Entry 3L82 (X-ray diffraction, 2.40 A resolution); this record covers chains A and B.

Chain A:
Molecule: Telomeric repeat-binding factor 1
Organism: Homo sapiens
Notes: fragment: Dimerization domain residues 58-268
UniProt: P54274 (TERF1_HUMAN); numbering as in UniProt (aligned over 58-268)
Amino-acid sequence (215 residues; each row starts with the number of its first residue):
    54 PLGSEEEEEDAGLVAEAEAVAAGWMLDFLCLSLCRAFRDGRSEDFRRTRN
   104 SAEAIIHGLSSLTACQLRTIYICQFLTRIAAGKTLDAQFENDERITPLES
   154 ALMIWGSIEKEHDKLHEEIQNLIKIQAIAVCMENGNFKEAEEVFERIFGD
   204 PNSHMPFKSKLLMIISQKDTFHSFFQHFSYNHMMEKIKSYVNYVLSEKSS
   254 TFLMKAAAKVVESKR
Disordered / not traced: 54-63, 267-268
Sequence notes: expression tag (54-57)
Modified positions: Mse78, Mse156, Mse185, Mse208, Mse216, Mse236, Mse237, Mse257 (selenomethionine; parent Met)
UniProt features mapped onto this chain:
  - modified residue: S219 (Phosphoserine)
  - cross-link: K213 (Glycyl lysine isopeptide (Lys-Gly) (interchain with G-Cter in SUMO2))
  - mutagenesis: A74 (A74D: Abolishes dimerization and telomere binding; when associated with P-75), A75 (A75P: Abolishes dimerization and telomere binding; when associated with D-74), W77 (W77P: Abolishes telomere binding), F81 (F81P: Abolishes telomere binding), F90 (F90P: Diminishes telomere binding), L115 (L115R: Loss of interaction with FBXO4), L120 (L120R: Loss of interaction with FBXO4), S219 (S219A: Loss of phosphorylation; induction of mitotic entry and apoptosis and increased radiation hypersensitivity of ataxia-telangiectasia cells ...)

Chain B:
Molecule: F-box only protein 4
Organism: Homo sapiens
Notes: fragment: F-box domain residues 162-387
UniProt: Q9UKT5 (FBX4_HUMAN); residues 162-387 here = UniProt positions 162-387
Amino-acid sequence (227 residues; each row starts with the number of its first residue):
   161 SGAVTSFLHSLIIQNEPRFAMFGPGLEELNTSLVLSLMSSEELCPTAGLP
   211 QRQIDGIGSGVNFQLNNQHKFNILILYSTTRKERDRAREEHTSAVNKMFS
   261 RHNEGDDQQGSRYSVIPQIQKVCEVVDGFIYVANAEAHKRHEWQDEFSHI
   311 MAMTDPAFGSSGRPLLVLSCISQGDVKRMPCFYLAHELHLNLLNHPWLVQ
   361 DTEAETLTGFLNGIEWILEEVESKRAR
Disordered / not traced: 161-163, 240-276, 385-387
Sequence notes: expression tag (161)
Modified positions: Mse181, Mse198, Mse311, Mse313, Mse339 (selenomethionine; parent Met); Mse258 (selenomethionine)
UniProt features mapped onto this chain:
  - mutagenesis: C341 (C341W: Abolishes interaction with TERF1), A345 (A345R: Abolishes interaction with TERF1)
Reported in the primary citation:
  - conformationally variable residues (order/disorder transition): T240 to P277

How chain A and chain B interact:
Residue-residue contacts (15; chain A residue first):
  E69(A) - N372(B)
  L112(A) - C341(B)
  L112(A) - D361(B)
  S113(A) - Q360(B)
  S113(A) - D361(B)  hydrogen bond (backbone-backbone)
  S114(A) - V359(B)
  L115(A) - A345(B)  hydrophobic
  L115(A) - W357(B)
  L115(A) - L358(B)
  L115(A) - V359(B)  hydrogen bond (backbone-backbone)
  T116(A) - W357(B)
  A117(A) - W357(B)  hydrophobic
  L120(A) - F342(B)  hydrophobic
  I123(A) - F342(B)  hydrophobic
  Y124(A) - H346(B)  hydrogen bond
Interface residues without a listed pair, chain A (15 interface residues in all): G65, I109, H110, Q127, N144
Interface residues without a listed pair, chain B (14 interface residues in all): P340, Y343, N351, E375
Interface features reported in the paper:
  - residue pairs: Y124(A)-H346(B) (hydrogen bond)
  - interface residues, chain A: L112(A), L115(A)
  - hot spots on chain A (mutagenesis) - L115R, L120R: abolished binding to F-box only protein 4 (chain B)
  - interface residues, chain B: F342(B)
  - hot spots on chain B (mutagenesis) - C341W, A345R: decreased binding to Telomeric repeat-binding factor 1 (chain A)

In short:
15 residues of chain A face 14 of chain B across their interface; the contacts include 3 hydrogen bonds. Polar
contacts include Y124(A)-H346(B), S113(A)-D361(B) and L115(A)-V359(B). The paper describes a hydrogen bond
between Y124(A) and H346(B). The paper reports that L115R and L120R of chain A abolish binding to F-box only
protein 4 (chain B); interface residues L112(A), L115(A) and F342(B); 4 substitutions were tested in all.
Chain A is Telomeric repeat-binding factor 1 and chain B is F-box only protein 4, both from Homo sapiens; the
structure, X-ray Crystal structure of TRF1 and Fbx4 complex, was determined by X-ray diffraction.
